5GUA - chain A; structure by X-ray diffraction, 1.50 A resolution.

[Chain A]
Name: 149aa long hypothetical methylmalonyl-CoA decarboxylase gamma chain
Organism: Pyrococcus horikoshii (strain ATCC 700860 / DSM 12428 / JCM 9974 / NBRC 100139 / OT-3)
UniProtKB: O59021 (O59021_PYRHO); residue numbers follow UniProt; this construct covers 80-149
Sequence (71 residues; numbered 79 to 149; the number before each row is that of its first residue):
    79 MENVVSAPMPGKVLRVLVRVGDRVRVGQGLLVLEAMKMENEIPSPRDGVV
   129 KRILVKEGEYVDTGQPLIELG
Differences from the reference sequence: initiating methionine (79); engineered mutation Tyr138 (Ala in O59021)
What the authors report for this chain:
  - post-translational modification sites: Lys115 (citing earlier work)

[Overview]
The paper reports a modification site at Lys115.
Chain A is 149aa long hypothetical methylmalonyl-CoA decarboxylase gamma chain (Pyrococcus horikoshii (strain
ATCC 700860 / DSM 12428 / JCM 9974 / NBRC 100139 / OT-3)); the structure, Structure of biotin carboxyl carrier
protein from pyrococcus horikoshi OT3 (delta N79) A138Y mutant, was determined by X-ray diffraction, deposited
together with 5GU8 and 5GU9.
